8Z6W - chains A and K of the 9 polymer chains in the assembly; structure by electron microscopy, 3.04 A resolution.

[Chain A]
Molecule: Spike glycoprotein, Fibritin, Expression Tag
Organism: Severe acute respiratory syndrome coronavirus 2
UniProtKB: chimeric construct of P0DTC2, P10104: residues 18-1208 from P0DTC2 (SPIKE_SARS2) positions 14-1204 (UniProt number = residue number - 4); residues 1211-1238 from P10104 positions 458-485 (UniProt number = residue number - 753)
Amino-acid sequence (1295 residues; row label = number of the first residue in the row; numbers below 1 keep their minus sign (Met-6 is residue -6)):
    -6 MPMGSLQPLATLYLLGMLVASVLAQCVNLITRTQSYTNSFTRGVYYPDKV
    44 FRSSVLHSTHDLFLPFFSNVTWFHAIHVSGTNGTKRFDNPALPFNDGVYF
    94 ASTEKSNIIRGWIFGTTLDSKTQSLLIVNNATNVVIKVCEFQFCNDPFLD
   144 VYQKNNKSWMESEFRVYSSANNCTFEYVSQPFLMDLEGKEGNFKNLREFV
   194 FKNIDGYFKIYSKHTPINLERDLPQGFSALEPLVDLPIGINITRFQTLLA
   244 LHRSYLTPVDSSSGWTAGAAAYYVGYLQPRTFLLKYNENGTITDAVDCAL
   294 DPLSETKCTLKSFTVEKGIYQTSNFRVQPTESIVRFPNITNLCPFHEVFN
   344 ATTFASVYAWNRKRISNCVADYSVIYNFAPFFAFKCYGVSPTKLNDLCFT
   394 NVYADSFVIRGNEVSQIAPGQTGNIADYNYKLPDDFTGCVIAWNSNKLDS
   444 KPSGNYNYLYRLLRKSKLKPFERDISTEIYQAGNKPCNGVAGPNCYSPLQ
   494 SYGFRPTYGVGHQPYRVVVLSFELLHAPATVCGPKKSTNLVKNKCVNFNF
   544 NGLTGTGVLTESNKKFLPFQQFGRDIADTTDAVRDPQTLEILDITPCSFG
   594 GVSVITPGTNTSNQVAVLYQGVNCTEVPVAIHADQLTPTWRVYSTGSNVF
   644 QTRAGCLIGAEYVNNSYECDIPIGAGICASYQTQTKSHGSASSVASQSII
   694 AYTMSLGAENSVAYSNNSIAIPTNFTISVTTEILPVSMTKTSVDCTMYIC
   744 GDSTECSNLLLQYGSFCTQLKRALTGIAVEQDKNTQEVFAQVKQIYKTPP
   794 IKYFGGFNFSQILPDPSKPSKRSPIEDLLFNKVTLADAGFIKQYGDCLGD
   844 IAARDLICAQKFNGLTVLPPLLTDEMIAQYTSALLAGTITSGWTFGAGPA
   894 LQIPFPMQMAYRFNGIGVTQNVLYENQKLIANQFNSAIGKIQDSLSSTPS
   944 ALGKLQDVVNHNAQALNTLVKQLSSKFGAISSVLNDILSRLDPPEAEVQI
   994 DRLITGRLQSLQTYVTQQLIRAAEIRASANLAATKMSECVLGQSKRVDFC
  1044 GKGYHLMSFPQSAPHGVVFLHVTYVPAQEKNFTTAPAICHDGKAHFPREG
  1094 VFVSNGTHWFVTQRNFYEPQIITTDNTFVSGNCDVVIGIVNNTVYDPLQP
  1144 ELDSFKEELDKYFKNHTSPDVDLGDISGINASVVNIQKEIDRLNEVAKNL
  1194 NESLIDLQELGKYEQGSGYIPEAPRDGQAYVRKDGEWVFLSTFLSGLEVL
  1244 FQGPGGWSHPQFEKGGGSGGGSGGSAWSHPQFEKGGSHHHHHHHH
Unresolved in the structure: -6 to 25, 69-77, 147-151, 175-179, 187, 261-263, 679-687, 1145-1288
Differences from the reference sequence: initiating methionine (-6); expression tag (-5 to 17); variant Ile23 (Thr19 in P0DTC2), Ser28 (Ala27 in P0DTC2), His53 (Gln52 in P0DTC2), Ala84 (Val83 in P0DTC2), Asp143 (Gly142 in P0DTC2), Gln146 (His in P0DTC2), Glu183 (Gln in P0DTC2), Glu213 (Val in P0DTC2), Val252 (Gly in P0DTC2), His339 (Gly in P0DTC2), Thr346 (Arg in P0DTC2), Ile368 (Leu in P0DTC2), Phe371 (Ser in P0DTC2), Pro373 (Ser in P0DTC2), Phe375 (Ser in P0DTC2), Ala376 (Thr in P0DTC2), Asn405 (Asp in P0DTC2), Ser408 (Arg in P0DTC2), Asn417 (Lys in P0DTC2), Lys440 (Asn in P0DTC2), Pro445 (Val in P0DTC2), Ser446 (Gly in P0DTC2), Leu456 (Phe in P0DTC2), Lys460 (Asn in P0DTC2), Asn477 (Ser in P0DTC2), Ala484 (Glu in P0DTC2), Pro486 (Phe in P0DTC2), Ser490 (Phe in P0DTC2), Arg498 (Gln in P0DTC2), Tyr501 (Asn in P0DTC2), Gly614 (Asp in P0DTC2), Tyr655 (His in P0DTC2), Lys679 (Asn in P0DTC2), His681 (Pro in P0DTC2), Lys764 (Asn in P0DTC2), Tyr796 (Asp in P0DTC2), His954 (Gln in P0DTC2), Lys969 (Asn in P0DTC2), Pro986 (Lys in P0DTC2), Pro987 (Val in P0DTC2); conflict Lys478 (Thr in P0DTC2), His505 (Tyr in P0DTC2), Gly682 (Arg in P0DTC2), Ser683 (Arg in P0DTC2), Ser685 (Arg in P0DTC2), Pro817 (Phe in P0DTC2), Pro892 (Ala in P0DTC2), Pro899 (Ala in P0DTC2), Pro942 (Ala in P0DTC2); linker (1209-1210)
Disulfides: Cys132-Cys166, Cys291-Cys301, Cys336-Cys361, Cys379-Cys432, Cys391-Cys525, Cys480-Cys488, Cys538-Cys590, Cys617-Cys649, Cys662-Cys671, Cys738-Cys760, Cys743-Cys749, Cys840-Cys851, Cys1032-Cys1043, Cys1082-Cys1126
Curated features (UniProtKB/Swiss-Prot):
  - glycosylation (N-linked (GlcNAc...) asparagine): Asn21 (complex), Asn126 (hybrid)

[Chain K]
Molecule: CYFN1006-2 light chain
Organism: Homo sapiens
Amino-acid sequence (215 residues; row label = number of the first residue in the row; note: 18 numbers in that range are skipped by the numbering (no residue carries them; nothing is unmodelled there)):
     1 QSALTQPPS
    11 ASGSPGQSVTISCTGASSDVG
    35 GYNYVSWYQQHPGKAPKLMIYEV
    65 NKRPSGVP
    74 DRFSGSK
    83 SGNTASLTISGLQADDEADYYCCSYAL
   114 SRVVFGGGTMLTVLGQPKAAPSVTLFPPSSEELQANKATLVCLISDFYPG
   164 AVTVAWKADSSPVKAGVETTTPSKQSNNKYAASSYLSLTPEQWKSHRSYS
   214 CQVTHEGSTVEKTVAPTECS
Unresolved in the structure: 1, 223-233
Disulfides: Cys23-Cys104, Cys155-Cys214

[Interface between chain A and chain K]
Contacting residue pairs - 18 pairs, chain A then chain K:
  His339(A) - Leu109(K)
  Glu340(A) - Asp29(K)
  Glu340(A) - Val30(K)  hydrogen bond (backbone-backbone)
  Val341(A) - Val30(K)  hydrophobic
  Asn343(A) - Leu109(K)
  Asn343(A) - Ser114(K)
  Ala344(A) - Asp29(K)
  Ala344(A) - Ala108(K)
  Ala344(A) - Ser114(K)  hydrogen bond (backbone-side chain)
  Thr345(A) - Asp29(K)  hydrogen bond (backbone-side chain)
  Thr345(A) - Tyr38(K)
  Thr345(A) - Tyr107(K)
  Thr345(A) - Ala108(K)  hydrogen bond (backbone-backbone)
  Thr345(A) - Ser114(K)
  Thr346(A) - Asp29(K)
  Thr346(A) - Gly31(K)
  Thr346(A) - Tyr38(K)  hydrogen bond (backbone-side chain)
  Phe347(A) - Val30(K)  hydrophobic
Other interface residues (no listed pair), chain A (12 interface residues in all): Ala348, Asn354, Lys356, Ser399

[Overview]
The interface between chain A and chain K involves 12 residues on one side and 8 on the other; the contacts
include 5 hydrogen bonds. Polar pairs include Ala344(A)-Ser114(K), Thr345(A)-Asp29(K) and Thr346(A)-Tyr38(K).
Chain A is Spike glycoprotein, Fibritin, Expression Tag (Severe acute respiratory syndrome coronavirus 2) and
chain K is CYFN1006-2 light chain (Homo sapiens); the structure, Structure of EG.5.1 S trimer with 3 down-RBDs
complex with antibody CYFN1006-2, was determined by electron microscopy.
